Entry 7WTP (electron microscopy, 3.80 A resolution); this record covers chains C2 and SJ of the 19 polymer chains in the assembly.

# Chain C2
Molecule: 18S rRNA
From: Saccharomyces cerevisiae
Sequence (1800 nucleotides; row label = number of the first residue in the row):
     1 UAUCUGGUUG AUCCUGCCAG UAGUCAUAUG CUUGUCUCAA AGAUUAAGCC AUGCAUGUCU
    61 AAGUAUAAGC AAUUUAUACA GUGAAACUGC GAAUGGCUCA UUAAAUCAGU UAUCGUUUAU
   121 UUGAUAGUUC CUUUACUACA UGGUAUAACU GUGGUAAUUC UAGAGCUAAU ACAUGCUUAA
   181 AAUCUCGACC CUUUGGAAGA GAUGUAUUUA UUAGAUAAAA AAUCAAUGUC UUCGGACUCU
   241 UUGAUGAUUC AUAAUAACUU UUCGAAUCGC AUGGCCUUGU GCUGGCGAUG GUUCAUUCAA
   301 AUUUCUGCCC UAUCAACUUU CGAUGGUAGG AUAGUGGCCU ACCAUGGUUU CAACGGGUAA
   361 CGGGGAAUAA GGGUUCGAUU CCGGAGAGGG AGCCUGAGAA ACGGCUACCA CAUCCAAGGA
   421 AGGCAGCAGG CGCGCAAAUU ACCCAAUCCU AAUUCAGGGA GGUAGUGACA AUAAAUAACG
   481 AUACAGGGCC CAUUCGGGUC UUGUAAUUGG AAUGAGUACA AUGUAAAUAC CUUAACGAGG
   541 AACAAUUGGA GGGCAAGUCU GGUGCCAGCA GCCGCGGUAA UUCCAGCUCC AAUAGCGUAU
   601 AUUAAAGUUG UUGCAGUUAA AAAGCUCGUA GUUGAACUUU GGGCCCGGUU GGCCGGUCCG
   661 AUUUUUUCGU GUACUGGAUU UCCAACGGGG CCUUUCCUUC UGGCUAACCU UGAGUCCUUG
   721 UGGCUCUUGG CGAACCAGGA CUUUUACUUU GAAAAAAUUA GAGUGUUCAA AGCAGGCGUA
   781 UUGCUCGAAU AUAUUAGCAU GGAAUAAUAG AAUAGGACGU UUGGUUCUAU UUUGUUGGUU
   841 UCUAGGACCA UCGUAAUGAU UAAUAGGGAC GGUCGGGGGC AUCAGUAUUC AAUUGUCAGA
   901 GGUGAAAUUC UUGGAUUUAU UGAAGACUAA CUACUGCGAA AGCAUUUGCC AAGGACGUUU
   961 UCAUUAAUCA AGAACGAAAG UUAGGGGAUC GAAGAUGAUC AGAUACCGUC GUAGUCUUAA
  1021 CCAUAAACUA UGCCGACUAG GGAUCGGGUG GUGUUUUUUU AAUGACCCAC UCGGCACCUU
  1081 ACGAGAAAUC AAAGUCUUUG GGUUCUGGGG GGAGUAUGGU CGCAAGGCUG AAACUUAAAG
  1141 GAAUUGACGG AAGGGCACCA CCAGGAGUGG AGCCUGCGGC UUAAUUUGAC UCAACACGGG
  1201 GAAACUCACC AGGUCCAGAC ACAAUAAGGA UUGACAGAUU GAGAGCUCUU UCUUGAUUUU
  1261 GUGGGUGGUG GUGCAUGGCC GUUCUUAGUU GGUGGAGUGA UUUGUCUGCU UAAUUGCGAU
  1321 AACGAACGAG ACCUUAACCU ACUAAAUAGU GGUGCUAGCA UUUGCUGGUU AUCCACUUCU
  1381 UAGAGGGACU AUCGGUUUCA AGCCGAUGGA AGUUUGAGGC AAUAACAGGU CUGUGAUGCC
  1441 CUUAGACGUU CUGGGCCGCA CGCGCGCUAC ACUGACGGAG CCAGCGAGUC UAACCUUGGC
  1501 CGAGAGGUCU UGGUAAUCUU GUGAAACUCC GUCGUGCUGG GGAUAGAGCA UUGUAAUUAU
  1561 UGCUCUUCAA CGAGGAAUUC CUAGUAAGCG CAAGUCAUCA GCUUGCGUUG AUUACGUCCC
  1621 UGCCCUUUGU ACACACCGCC CGUCGCUAGU ACCGAUUGAA UGGCUUAGUG AGGCCUCAGG
  1681 AUCUGCUUAG AGAAGGGGGC AACUCCAUCU CAGAGCGGAG AAUUUGGACA AACUUGGUCA
  1741 UUUAGAGGAA CUAAAAGUCG UAACAAGGUU UCCGUAGGUG AACCUGCGGA AGGAUCAUUA
Not modelled in the structure: 73-75, 133-135, 489-498, 651-683, 707-732, 1140, 1157-1621, 1631-1634

# Chain SJ
Name: 40S ribosomal protein S9-A
From: Saccharomyces cerevisiae
UniProtKB: O13516 (RS9A_YEAST); residues 1-197 here = UniProt positions 1-197
Sequence (197 residues; each row starts with the number of its first residue):
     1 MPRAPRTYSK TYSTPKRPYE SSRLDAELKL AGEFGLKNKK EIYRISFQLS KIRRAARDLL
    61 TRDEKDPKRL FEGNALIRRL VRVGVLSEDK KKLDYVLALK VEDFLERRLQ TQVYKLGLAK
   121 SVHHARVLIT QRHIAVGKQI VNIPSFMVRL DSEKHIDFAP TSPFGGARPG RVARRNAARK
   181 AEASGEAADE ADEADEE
Not modelled in the structure: 1, 187-197
UniProt features mapped onto this chain:
  - modified residue: Ser184 (Phosphoserine)
  - cross-link: Lys180 (Glycyl lysine isopeptide (Lys-Gly) (interchain with G-Cter in ubiquitin))

# Chain C2 / chain SJ interface
Pairs across the interface (118; chain C2 residue first):
  U1(C2) with Ser50(SJ), phosphate contact; Arg53(SJ), salt bridge to the phosphate; Arg54(SJ), phosphate contact; Arg57(SJ), base contact
  U3(C2) with Arg17(SJ), hydrogen bond to the sugar
  C4(C2) with Arg17(SJ), hydrogen bond to the sugar
  U21(C2) with Lys16(SJ), sugar contact; Pro18(SJ), sugar contact
  A22(C2) with Thr14(SJ), phosphate contact; Lys16(SJ), sugar contact
  G23(C2) with Thr14(SJ), hydrogen bond to the phosphate
  U24(C2) with Lys10(SJ), salt bridge to the phosphate
  C25(C2) with Tyr8(SJ), base contact
  C38(C2) with Arg6(SJ), phosphate contact
  A39(C2) with Arg3(SJ), salt bridge to the phosphate; Arg6(SJ), phosphate contact
  C97(C2) with Pro2(SJ), phosphate contact
  A369(C2) with Phe47(SJ), base contact; Ser50(SJ), hydrogen bond to the base; Arg54(SJ), hydrogen bond to the base
  U380(C2) with Pro2(SJ), phosphate contact; Arg3(SJ), sugar contact; Pro5(SJ), base contact
  C381(C2) with Pro2(SJ), phosphate contact
  G461(C2) with Pro2(SJ), phosphate contact
  G462(C2) with Arg3(SJ), phosphate contact
  A470(C2) with Tyr8(SJ), base contact
  A471(C2) with Tyr8(SJ), sugar contact; Ser9(SJ), hydrogen bond to the sugar; Lys10(SJ), phosphate contact
  U472(C2) with Ser9(SJ), sugar contact; Lys10(SJ), phosphate contact; Thr11(SJ), phosphate contact; Tyr12(SJ), phosphate contact
  A473(C2) with Thr11(SJ), hydrogen bond to the phosphate; Arg44(SJ), salt bridge to the phosphate; Ile143(SJ), sugar contact; Ser145(SJ), phosphate contact
  A474(C2) with Lys37(SJ), hydrogen bond to the sugar; Arg44(SJ), salt bridge to the phosphate; Arg126(SJ), sugar contact; Pro144(SJ), sugar contact; Ser145(SJ), hydrogen bond to the phosphate
  A475(C2) with Arg126(SJ), salt bridge to the phosphate; Thr130(SJ), hydrogen bond to the phosphate; Pro144(SJ), phosphate contact
  U476(C2) with Lys37(SJ), base contact
  A478(C2) with His124(SJ), sugar contact; Val127(SJ), sugar contact
  C479(C2) with Lys120(SJ), sugar contact; Ser121(SJ), hydrogen bond to the phosphate
  G510(C2) with Asn176(SJ), hydrogen bond to the phosphate
  A511(C2) with Ala173(SJ), sugar contact; Asn176(SJ), hydrogen bond to the phosphate
  A512(C2) with Gln131(SJ), hydrogen bond to the sugar; His133(SJ), hydrogen bond to the phosphate; Pro163(SJ), phosphate contact; Pro169(SJ), phosphate contact; Gly170(SJ), hydrogen bond to the phosphate; Val172(SJ), phosphate contact; Ala173(SJ), hydrogen bond to the phosphate
  U513(C2) with Gln131(SJ), sugar contact; His133(SJ), salt bridge to the phosphate; Pro163(SJ), phosphate contact; Gly170(SJ), phosphate contact; Arg171(SJ), hydrogen bond to the base; Val172(SJ), base contact
  G514(C2) with Arg171(SJ), base contact
  U532(C2) with Arg132(SJ), salt bridge to the phosphate
  U533(C2) with Arg132(SJ), salt bridge to the phosphate
  A534(C2) with Arg168(SJ), salt bridge to the phosphate
  A535(C2) with Arg168(SJ), salt bridge to the phosphate
  G537(C2) with Arg171(SJ), hydrogen bond to the base; Arg175(SJ), salt bridge to the phosphate
  A538(C2) with Arg171(SJ), salt bridge to the phosphate
  C554(C2) with Tyr19(SJ), sugar contact
  A555(C2) with Tyr19(SJ), hydrogen bond to the base; Ser21(SJ), sugar contact
  A591(C2) with Tyr19(SJ), sugar contact
  A592(C2) with Glu27(SJ), phosphate contact; Lys39(SJ), salt bridge to the phosphate
  U593(C2) with Asn38(SJ), hydrogen bond to the phosphate; Lys39(SJ), hydrogen bond to the phosphate; Lys40(SJ), phosphate contact
  A594(C2) with Lys37(SJ), salt bridge to the phosphate; Asn38(SJ), hydrogen bond to the phosphate
  G595(C2) with Lys40(SJ), salt bridge to the phosphate
  U758(C2) with Thr7(SJ), phosphate contact
  G761(C2) with Glu72(SJ), sugar contact
  A762(C2) with Phe71(SJ), sugar contact; Ala75(SJ), phosphate contact; Arg79(SJ), salt bridge to the phosphate
  G763(C2) with Ala75(SJ), phosphate contact; Arg78(SJ), salt bridge to the phosphate
  U764(C2) with Arg78(SJ), salt bridge to the phosphate; Arg82(SJ), salt bridge to the phosphate
  G765(C2) with Arg82(SJ), salt bridge to the phosphate; Phe146(SJ), base contact; Val148(SJ), base contact; Arg149(SJ), salt bridge to the phosphate; Ser152(SJ), base contact
  U767(C2) with Gln139(SJ), hydrogen bond to the sugar; Ile140(SJ), base contact; Asn142(SJ), base contact; Ile143(SJ), base contact; Phe146(SJ), sugar contact
  C768(C2) with Ile143(SJ), base contact; Ser145(SJ), sugar contact; Phe146(SJ), sugar contact
  A770(C2) with Tyr8(SJ), sugar contact; Ser9(SJ), hydrogen bond to the phosphate; Thr11(SJ), sugar contact
  A771(C2) with Arg6(SJ), hydrogen bond to the sugar; Thr7(SJ), hydrogen bond to the phosphate; Tyr8(SJ), phosphate contact; Ser9(SJ), hydrogen bond to the phosphate
  G772(C2) with Thr7(SJ), hydrogen bond to the phosphate
  A789(C2) with Phe71(SJ), base contact
Interface residues without a listed pair, chain C2 (61 interface residues in all): G96, A477, G480, C536, A605, A769
Interface residues without a listed pair, chain SJ (72 interface residues in all): Ala4, Pro15, Leu24, Glu41, Tyr43, Ala55, Arg108, Val141, Met147, Ser162, Arg174

# Overview
Chain C2 and chain SJ form an interface of 61 and 72 residues respectively, with 29 hydrogen bonds and 22 salt
bridges. Polar contacts include A369(C2)-Ser50(SJ), A369(C2)-Arg54(SJ) and U513(C2)-Arg171(SJ).
Here chain C2 is 18S rRNA and chain SJ is 40S ribosomal protein S9-A, both from Saccharomyces cerevisiae.
Entry 7WTP (Cryo-EM structure of a yeast pre-40S ribosomal subunit - State Tsr1-2 (with Rps2)) was determined
by electron microscopy (same publication as 7WTN, 7WTO, 7WTQ and 7WTR).
